1LK7 - chains C and D of the 4 polymer chains in the assembly; structure by X-ray diffraction, 2.00 A resolution.

[Chain C (and D)]
Protein: D-Ribose-5-Phosphate Isomerase
Source organism: Pyrococcus horikoshii
Notes: EC 5.3.1.6; chain D of this document is another copy of the same molecule, construct and numbering; everything in this record applies to it too
UniProtKB: O50083 (RPIA_PYRHO); numbering as in UniProt (aligned over 1-229)
Sequence (229 residues; each row starts with the number of its first residue):
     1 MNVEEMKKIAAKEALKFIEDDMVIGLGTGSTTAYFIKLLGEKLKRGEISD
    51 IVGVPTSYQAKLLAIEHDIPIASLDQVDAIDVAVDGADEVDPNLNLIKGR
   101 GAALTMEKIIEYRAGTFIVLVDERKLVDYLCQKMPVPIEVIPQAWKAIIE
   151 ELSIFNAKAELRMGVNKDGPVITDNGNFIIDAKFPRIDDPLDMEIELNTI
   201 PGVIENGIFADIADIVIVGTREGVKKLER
Bound ions: Na+: Asn175 (shared with Asn175(D) of chain D)
Residues lining bound ligands: d-4-phosphoerythronic acid (DER): Thr28, Gly29, Ser30, Thr31, Asp85, Gly86, Ala87, Asp88, Lys98, Gly99, Arg100, Gly101, Ala102, Glu107, Lys125
What the authors report for this chain:
  - mutagenesis - E107Q: abolished catalytic activity
  - catalytic residues: Glu107
  - binding site for d-4-phosphoerythronic acid: Asp85, Lys98, Arg100, Glu107, Lys125
  - mutagenesis - D85N, R100A, K125A: decreased catalytic activity
  - catalytic residues: Asp85 (proposed by the authors, not directly observed)
  - mutagenesis - D168N: unchanged catalytic activity

[How chain C and chain D interact]
Contacting residue pairs (41):
  Ser73(C) - Gln143(D)
  Leu74(C) - Gln143(D)  hydrogen bond (backbone-side chain)
  Asp75(C) - Gln143(D)
  Asp75(C) - Lys146(D)
  Thr105(C) - Ile141(D)
  Met106(C) - Ile141(D)  hydrophobic
  Met106(C) - Gln143(D)  hydrogen bond
  Lys108(C) - Pro201(D)
  Ile109(C) - Ile141(D)  hydrophobic
  Ile109(C) - Ala144(D)  hydrophobic
  Ile109(C) - Pro201(D)
  Ile109(C) - Gly202(D)
  Tyr112(C) - Glu151(D)
  Tyr112(C) - Pro201(D)  hydrophobic
  Arg113(C) - Ala147(D)
  Arg113(C) - Ile148(D)
  Arg113(C) - Glu151(D)  salt bridge
  Arg113(C) - Ile200(D)
  Arg113(C) - Pro201(D)  hydrogen bond (side chain-backbone)
  Ile141(C) - Thr105(D)
  Ile141(C) - Ile109(D)  hydrophobic
  Ile141(C) - Asn175(D)
  Gln143(C) - Ser73(D)
  Gln143(C) - Leu74(D)  hydrogen bond (side chain-backbone)
  Gln143(C) - Asp75(D)
  Gln143(C) - Met106(D)  hydrogen bond
  Ala144(C) - Ile109(D)  hydrophobic
  Trp145(C) - Asp75(D)
  Lys146(C) - Asp75(D)
  Ala147(C) - Arg113(D)
  Ile148(C) - Arg113(D)
  Glu151(C) - Tyr112(D)
  Glu151(C) - Arg113(D)  salt bridge
  Asn175(C) - Ile141(D)
  Ile195(C) - Thr199(D)
  Ile200(C) - Arg113(D)
  Pro201(C) - Lys108(D)
  Pro201(C) - Ile109(D)
  Pro201(C) - Tyr112(D)  hydrophobic
  Pro201(C) - Arg113(D)  hydrogen bond (backbone-side chain)
  Gly202(C) - Ile109(D)
Other interface residues (no listed pair), chain C (25 interface residues in all): Glu196, Thr199, Glu205
Other interface residues (no listed pair), chain D (24 interface residues in all): Trp145, Ile195, Glu205

[Summary]
The interface between chain C and chain D involves 25 residues on one side and 24 on the other; the contacts
include 6 hydrogen bonds and 2 salt bridges. Among the polar pairs are Arg113(C)-Glu151(D), Leu74(C)-Gln143(D)
and Met106(C)-Gln143(D). The paper reports catalytic residues Glu107(C) and Asp85(C); D85N, R100A and K125A of
chain C reduce catalytic activity; 5 substitutions were tested in all.
Both chains are D-Ribose-5-Phosphate Isomerase (Pyrococcus horikoshii). Entry 1LK7 (Structure of
D-Ribose-5-Phosphate Isomerase from in complex with phospho-erythronic acid) was determined by X-ray
diffraction (same publication as 1LK5).
